PDB entry 4GGP | X-ray diffraction, 2.05 A resolution | chain A

== Chain A ==
Name: Trans-2-enoyl-CoA reductase
From: Treponema denticola
Notes: EC 1.1.1.36
UniProtKB: Q73Q47 (Y597_TREDE); residue numbers follow UniProt; this construct covers 1-397
Chain sequence (401 residues; row label = number of the first residue in the row; numbers below 1 keep their minus sign (Gly-3 is residue -3)):
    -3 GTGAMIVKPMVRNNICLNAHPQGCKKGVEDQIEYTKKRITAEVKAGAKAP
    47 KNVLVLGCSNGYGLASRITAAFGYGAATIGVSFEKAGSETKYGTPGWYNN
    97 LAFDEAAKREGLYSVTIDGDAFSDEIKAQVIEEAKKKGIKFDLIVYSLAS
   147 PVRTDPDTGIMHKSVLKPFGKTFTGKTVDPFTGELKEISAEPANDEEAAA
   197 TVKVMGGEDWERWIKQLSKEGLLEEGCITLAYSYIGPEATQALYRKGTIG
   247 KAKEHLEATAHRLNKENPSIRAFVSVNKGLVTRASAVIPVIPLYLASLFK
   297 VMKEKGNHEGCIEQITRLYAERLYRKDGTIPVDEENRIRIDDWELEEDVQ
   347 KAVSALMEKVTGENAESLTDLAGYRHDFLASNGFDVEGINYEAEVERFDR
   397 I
Unresolved in the structure: -3 to 0
Modified positions: Mse1, Mse6, Mse157, Mse201, Mse298, Mse353 (selenomethionine; parent Met)
Differences from the reference sequence: expression tag (-3 to 0)
Curated features (UniProtKB/Swiss-Prot):
  - active site: Tyr240 (Proton donor)
  - binding site (NAD(+)): Gly53 to Tyr58, Phe79, Glu80, Asp116, Ala117, Leu144, Ala145, Lys249, Leu276 to Thr278
  - binding site (substrate): Tyr230
  - site: Glu80 (Plays an important role in discriminating NADH against NADPH)
  - mutagenesis: Tyr240 (Y240F: Loss of reductase activity, but no significant change in the affinity for crotonyl-CoA), Leu276 (L276A: Significant decrease of the catalytic efficiency; when associated with A-277. The catalytic efficiency is slightly reduces and the affinity is relatively similar to wild-type ...), Val277 (V277A: Significant decrease of the catalytic efficiency; when associated with A-276. The catalytic efficiency is slightly reduces and the affinity is relatively similar to wild-type ...), Ile287 (I287A: Shows 7-, 13- and 15-fold decrease of catalytic efficiency of the reductase activity for hexenoyl-CoA, crotonyl-CoA and dodecenoyl-CoA, respectively ...), Leu291 (L291A: The catalytic efficiency and affinity are relatively similar to wild-type toward crotonyl-CoA and hexenoyl-CoA), Phe295 (F295A: The catalytic efficiency and affinity are relatively similar to wild-type toward crotonyl-CoA and hexenoyl-CoA ...), Tyr370 (Y370A: The catalytic efficiency and affinity are relatively similar to wild-type toward crotonyl-CoA and hexenoyl-CoA)

== Summary ==
From UniProt: active-site residue Tyr240, 16 NAD+-binding residues, substrate-binding residue Tyr230 and 7
mutagenesis sites.
Chain A is Trans-2-enoyl-CoA reductase (Treponema denticola); the structure, Crystal Structure of
Selenomethionine containing Trans-2-Enoyl-CoA Reductase from Treponema denticola, was determined by X-ray
diffraction (same publication as 4GGO).
